Entry 1W3U (X-ray diffraction, 1.50 A resolution); this record covers chain A.

Chain A:
Name: Phosphoserine aminotransferase
Source organism: Bacillus circulans
Notes: EC 2.6.1.52
UniProtKB: Q59196 (SERC_BACCI); residue numbers follow UniProt; this construct covers 1-362
Chain sequence (362 residues; each row starts with the number of its first residue):
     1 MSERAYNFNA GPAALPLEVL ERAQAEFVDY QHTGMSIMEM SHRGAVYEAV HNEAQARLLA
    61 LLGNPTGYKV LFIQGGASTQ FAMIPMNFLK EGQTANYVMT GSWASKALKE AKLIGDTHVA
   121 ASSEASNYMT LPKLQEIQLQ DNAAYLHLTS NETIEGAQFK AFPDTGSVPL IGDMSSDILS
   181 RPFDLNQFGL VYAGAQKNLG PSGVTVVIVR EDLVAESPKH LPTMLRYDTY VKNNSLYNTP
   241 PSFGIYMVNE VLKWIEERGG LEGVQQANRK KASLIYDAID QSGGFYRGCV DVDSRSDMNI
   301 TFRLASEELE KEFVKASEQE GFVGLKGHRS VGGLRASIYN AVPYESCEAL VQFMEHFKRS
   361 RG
Disordered / not traced: 1-2
Covalently attached groups: pyridoxal phosphate (PLP) linked to Lys197
Construct notes: engineered mutation Glu3 (Lys in Q59196)
Residues lining bound ligands: pyridoxal phosphate (PLP): Gly75, Gly76, Ala77, Ser78, Phe81, Trp103, Thr149, Asn151, Thr153, Asp173, Ser175, Ser176, Gly194, Gln196, Asn238, Thr239
Curated features (UniProtKB/Swiss-Prot):
  - binding site (L-glutamate): Arg43
  - binding site (pyridoxal 5'-phosphate): Ala77, Ser78, Trp103, Thr153, Asp173, Gln196, Asn238, Thr239
  - modified residue: Lys197 (N6-(pyridoxal phosphate)lysine)
What the authors report for this chain:
  - binding site for pyridoxal phosphate: Gln74, Thr153

In short:
Covalently linked pyridoxal phosphate: at Lys197. UniProt lists L-glutamate-binding residue Arg43 and 8
pyridoxal 5'-phosphate-binding residues. The paper reports a binding site for pyridoxal phosphate at Gln74 and
Thr153.
Chain A is Phosphoserine aminotransferase (Bacillus circulans); the structure, Crystal structure of
phosphoserine aminotransferase from Bacillus circulans var. alkalophilus, was determined by X-ray diffraction
(same publication as 1W23).
